8DVD - chains B and C of the 8 polymer chains in the assembly; structure by electron microscopy, 4.12 A resolution (low resolution: residue-level contacts below are approximate; hydrogen-bond / salt-bridge calls are withheld).

== Chain B (and C) ==
Molecule: Envelope glycoprotein gp160
Organism: Simian immunodeficiency virus
Notes: chain C of this document is another copy of the same molecule, construct and numbering; everything in this record applies to it too
Reference sequence: A0A0C5JYT4 (A0A0C5JYT4_SIV); the author numbering skips numbers that UniProt does not, so the offset changes along the chain: 512-517 = UniProt 401-406; 519-614 = UniProt 407-502; 619-664 = UniProt 503-548
Chain sequence (148 residues; each row starts with the number of its first residue; note: 5 numbers in that range are skipped by the numbering (no residue carries them; nothing is unmodelled there)):
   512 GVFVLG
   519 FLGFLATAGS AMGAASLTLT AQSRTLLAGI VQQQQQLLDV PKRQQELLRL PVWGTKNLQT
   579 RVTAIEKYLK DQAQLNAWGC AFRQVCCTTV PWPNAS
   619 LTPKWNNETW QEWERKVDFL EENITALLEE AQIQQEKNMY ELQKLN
Unresolved in the structure: 558-570
Sequence notes: conflict Pro-559 (Val447 in A0A0C5JYT4), Pro-569 (Thr457 in A0A0C5JYT4), Cys-605 (His493 in A0A0C5JYT4)
Disulfides: Cys-598/Cys-604
Glycans and other covalent adducts: N-acetylglucosamine (NAG) linked to Asn-612, Asn-625, Asn-641
Reported in the primary citation:
  - post-translational modification sites: Asn-625

== Interface between chain B and chain C ==
Residue-residue contacts - 26 pairs, chain B then chain C:
  Gly-531(B) / Tyr-658(C)
  Ala-533(B) / Tyr-658(C)
  Ser-534(B) / Lys-655(C)
  Ser-534(B) / Tyr-658(C)
  Leu-535(B) / Glu-654(C)
  Leu-535(B) / Tyr-658(C)
  Thr-536(B) / Glu-654(C)
  Leu-537(B) / Glu-654(C)
  Thr-538(B) / Glu-654(C)
  Ser-541(B) / Asn-594(C)
  Ser-541(B) / Ala-595(C)
  Arg-542(B) / Glu-647(C)
  Arg-542(B) / Ile-651(C)
  Leu-544(B) / Ala-591(C)
  Leu-545(B) / Gln-592(C)
  Leu-545(B) / Glu-647(C)
  Ile-548(B) / Glu-584(C)
  Ile-548(B) / Lys-588(C)
  Val-549(B) / Lys-588(C)
  Gln-552(B) / Glu-584(C)
  Leu-576(B) / Leu-576(C)
  Ile-583(B) / Glu-584(C)
  Tyr-586(B) / Asn-594(C)
  Gln-590(B) / Asn-594(C)
  Phe-600(B) / Asn-594(C)
  Val-603(B) / Gln-661(C)
Interface residues without a listed pair, chain B (27 interface residues in all): Met-530, Asn-575, Arg-579, Val-580, Leu-587, Arg-601, Gln-602
Interface residues without a listed pair, chain C (18 interface residues in all): Gln-577, Val-580, Thr-581, Leu-587, Lys-662

== Summary ==
The interface between chain B and chain C involves 27 residues on one side and 18 on the other.
N-acetylglucosamine is covalently linked to Asn-612(B), Asn-625(B) and Asn-641(B). The paper reports a
modification site at Asn-625(B).
Chain B and chain C are both Envelope glycoprotein gp160 (Simian immunodeficiency virus); the structure,
Cryo-EM structure of SIVmac239 SOS-2P Env trimer in complex with human bNAb PGT145, was determined by electron
microscopy.
